7DP8 - chains A and F of the 6 polymer chains in the assembly; structure by X-ray diffraction, 2.45 A resolution.

[Chain A]
Protein: Tubulin alpha-1B chain
From: Sus scrofa
UniProtKB: Q2XVP4 (TBA1B_PIG); residue numbers follow UniProt; this construct covers 1-450
Amino-acid sequence (450 residues; each row starts with the number of its first residue):
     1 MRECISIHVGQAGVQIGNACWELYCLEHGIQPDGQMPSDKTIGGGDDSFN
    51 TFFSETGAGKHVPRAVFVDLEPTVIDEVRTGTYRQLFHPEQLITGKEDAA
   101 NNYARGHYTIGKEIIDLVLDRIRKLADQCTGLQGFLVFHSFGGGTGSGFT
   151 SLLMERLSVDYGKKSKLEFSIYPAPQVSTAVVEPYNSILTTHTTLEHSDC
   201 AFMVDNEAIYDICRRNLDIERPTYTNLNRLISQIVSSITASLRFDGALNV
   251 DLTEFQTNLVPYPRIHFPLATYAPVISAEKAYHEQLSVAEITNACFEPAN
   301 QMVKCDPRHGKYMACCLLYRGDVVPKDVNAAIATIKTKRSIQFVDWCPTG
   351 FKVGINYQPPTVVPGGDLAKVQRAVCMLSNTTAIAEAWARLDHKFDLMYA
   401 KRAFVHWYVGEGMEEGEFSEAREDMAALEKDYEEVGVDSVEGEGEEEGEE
Unresolved in the structure: 439-450
UniProt features mapped onto this chain:
  - motif: Met-1 to Cys-4 (MREC motif)
  - active site: Glu-254
  - binding site (GTP): Gly-10, Gln-11, Ala-12, Gln-15, Glu-71, Ala-99, Ser-140, Gly-143, Gly-144, Thr-145, Gly-146, Thr-179, Glu-183, Asn-206, Tyr-224, Asn-228, Leu-252
  - binding site (Mg(2+)): Glu-71
  - modified residue: Lys-40 (N6,N6,N6-trimethyllysine), Ser-48 (Phosphoserine), Ser-232 (Phosphoserine), Tyr-282 (3'-nitrotyrosine), Arg-339 (Omega-N-methylarginine), Ser-439 (Phosphoserine), Glu-443 (5-glutamyl polyglutamate), Glu-445 (5-glutamyl polyglutamate)
  - cross-link (Glycyl lysine isopeptide (Lys-Gly)): Lys-326 (interchain with G-Cter in ubiquitin), Lys-370 (interchain with G-Cter in ubiquitin)
Bound ions: Ca2+: Asp-39, Thr-41, Gly-44, Glu-55
Small-molecule neighbours: GTP (guanosine-5'-triphosphate): Gly-10, Gln-11, Ala-12, Gln-15, Ile-16, Asp-69, Asp-98, Ala-99, Ala-100, Asn-101, Ser-140, Gly-142, Gly-143, Gly-144, Thr-145, Gly-146, Ile-171, Pro-173, Val-177, Ser-178, Thr-179, Glu-183, Asn-206, Tyr-224, Leu-227, Asn-228, Ile-231

[Chain F]
Protein: Tubulin tyrosine ligase
From: Gallus gallus
UniProtKB: E1BQ43 (E1BQ43_CHICK); residue numbers follow UniProt; this construct covers 1-378
Amino-acid sequence (384 residues; row label = number of the first residue in the row):
     1 MYTFVVRDENSSVYAEVSRLLLATGQWKRLRKDNPRFNLMLGERNRLPFG
    51 RLGHEPGLVQLVNYYRGADKLCRKASLVKLIKTSPELSESCTWFPESYVI
   101 YPTNLKTPVAPAQNGIRHLINNTRTDEREVFLAAYNRRREGREGNVWIAK
   151 SSAGAKGEGILISSEASELLDFIDEQGQVHVIQKYLEKPLLLEPGHRKFD
   201 IRSWVLVDHLYNIYLYREGVLRTSSEPYNSANFQDKTCHLTNHCIQKEYS
   251 KNYGRYEEGNEMFFEEFNQYLMDALNTTLENSILLQIKHIIRSCLMCIEP
   301 AISTKHLHYQSFQLFGFDFMVDEELKVWLIEVNGAPACAQKLYAELCQGI
   351 VDVAISSVFPLADTGQKTSQPTSIFIKLHHHHHH
Unresolved in the structure: 104-124, 364-371, 381-384
Differences from the reference sequence: expression tag (379-384)
Bound ions: Mg2+: Glu-331 (together with AMP-PCP)
Small-molecule neighbours: AMP-PCP (ACP; phosphomethylphosphonic acid adenylate ester): Lys-74, Ile-148, Lys-150, Ile-160, Gln-183, Lys-184, Tyr-185, Leu-186, Lys-198, Asp-200, Arg-202, Arg-222, His-239, Leu-240, Thr-241, Asn-242, Asp-318, Met-320, Ile-330, Glu-331, Asn-333

[Chain A / chain F interface]
Pairs across the interface (21):
  Gln-176(A) / Pro-56(F)
  Glu-207(A) / His-54(F)  salt bridge
  Glu-297(A) / His-306(F)
  Lys-304(A) / His-54(F)
  Lys-304(A) / His-308(F)
  Asp-306(A) / Arg-66(F)
  Arg-308(A) / Pro-300(F)  hydrogen bond (side chain-backbone)
  Arg-308(A) / Ala-301(F)
  Arg-308(A) / Ile-302(F)
  Arg-308(A) / Ser-303(F)  hydrogen bond (side chain-backbone)
  Arg-308(A) / Leu-307(F)
  His-309(A) / Arg-66(F)  hydrogen bond (side chain-backbone)
  His-309(A) / Gly-67(F)
  His-309(A) / Ala-301(F)
  Ser-340(A) / Pro-300(F)  hydrogen bond (side chain-backbone)
  Ser-340(A) / Ala-301(F)
  Glu-386(A) / Arg-66(F)  salt bridge
  Arg-390(A) / Gly-50(F)
  Arg-390(A) / His-54(F)
  His-393(A) / Arg-51(F)  hydrogen bond
  Glu-433(A) / Arg-46(F)  salt bridge
Other interface residues (no listed pair), chain A (16 interface residues in all): Pro-298, Cys-305, Lys-338, Ala-389
Other interface residues (no listed pair), chain F (16 interface residues in all): Asp-33, Gly-53

[Overview]
The chain A/chain F interface involves 16 residues from each chain; the contacts include 5 hydrogen bonds and
3 salt bridges. Polar pairs include Glu-207(A)/His-54(F), Glu-386(A)/Arg-66(F) and Glu-433(A)/Arg-46(F). Chain
A binds GTP. Bound to chain F: AMP-PCP.
Chain A is Tubulin alpha-1B chain (Sus scrofa) and chain F is Tubulin tyrosine ligase (Gallus gallus); the
structure, Crystal structure of T2R-TTL-Cevipabulin-eribulin complex, was determined by X-ray diffraction
together with 7CLD from the same study.
